PDB entry 7UGQ | electron microscopy, 3.40 A resolution | chains H and K of the 18 polymer chains in the assembly

== Chain H ==
Name: BG24 with an inferred germline CDRL1 Fab heavy chain
From: Homo sapiens
Notes: antibody fragment or engineered binder
Sequence (125 residues; each row starts with the number of its first residue; a row labelled like 82A-82C holds insertion residues (82A, then the next letters in order)):
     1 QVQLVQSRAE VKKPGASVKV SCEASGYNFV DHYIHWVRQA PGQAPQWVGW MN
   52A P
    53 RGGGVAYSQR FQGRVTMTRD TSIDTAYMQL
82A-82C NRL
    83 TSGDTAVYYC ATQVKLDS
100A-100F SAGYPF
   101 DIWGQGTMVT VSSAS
Cystine bridges: Cys-22/Cys-92

== Chain K ==
Name: BG24 with an inferred germline CDRL1 Fab light chain
From: Homo sapiens
Notes: antibody fragment or engineered binder
Sequence (105 residues; each row starts with the number of its first residue):
     2 SALTQPRSVS GSPGQSVNIS CTGTSSDVGG YNYVSWYQQH PGRAPKLIIY EVNRRPSGVS
    62 DRFSGSKSGN TASLTISGLR TEDEADYFCS AFEYFGGGTK LTVLS
Cystine bridges: Cys-22/Cys-90

== Interface between chain H and chain K ==
Residue-residue contacts (26; chain H residue first):
  Val-37(H) with Phe-96(K), hydrophobic
  Gln-39(H) with Gln-40(K), hydrogen bond; Phe-89(K)
  Ala-44(H) with Gly-97(K)
  Pro-45(H) with Phe-89(K); Phe-96(K); Gly-97(K)
  Gln-46(H) with Phe-96(K)
  Trp-47(H) with Glu-94(K)
  Tyr-91(H) with Gln-40(K), hydrogen bond
  Leu-98(H) with Leu-48(K), hydrophobic; Tyr-51(K), hydrophobic
  Asp-99(H) with Tyr-51(K)
  Tyr-100D(H) with Phe-93(K)
  Pro-100E(H) with Ser-36(K); Tyr-38(K); Leu-48(K), hydrophobic; Tyr-51(K), hydrophobic
  Phe-100F(H) with Tyr-38(K), hydrogen bond (backbone-side chain); Leu-48(K); Phe-96(K), hydrophobic
  Asp-101(H) with Leu-48(K)
  Trp-103(H) with Tyr-38(K), hydrophobic; Ala-45(K), hydrophobic; Pro-46(K), hydrogen bond (side chain-backbone)
  Gly-104(H) with Ala-45(K)
Also at the interface, not in a pair above, chain H (17 interface residues in all): Lys-97, Ser-100
Also at the interface, not in a pair above, chain K (16 interface residues in all): Arg-44, Glu-52, Ser-58, Gly-98

== Overview ==
17 residues of chain H face 16 of chain K across their interface; the contacts include 4 hydrogen bonds. Polar
contacts include Gln-39(H)/Gln-40(K), Tyr-91(H)/Gln-40(K) and Phe-100F(H)/Tyr-38(K).
Chain H is BG24 with an inferred germline CDRL1 Fab heavy chain and chain K is BG24 with an inferred germline
CDRL1 Fab light chain, both from Homo sapiens; the structure, Cryo-EM structure of BG24 Fabs with an inferred
germline CDRL1 and 10-1074 Fabs in complex with ..., was determined by electron microscopy (same publication
as 7UGM, 7UGP, 7UGN and 7UGO).
